Entry 6XLL (electron microscopy, 2.70 A resolution); this record covers chains A and C of the 9 polymer chains in the assembly.

# Chain A
Molecule: DNA-directed RNA polymerase subunit alpha
From: Escherichia coli O157:H7
Notes: EC 2.7.7.6
Reference sequence: P0A7Z6 (RPOA_ECO57); numbering as in UniProt (aligned over 1-329)
Sequence (329 residues; row label = number of the first residue in the row):
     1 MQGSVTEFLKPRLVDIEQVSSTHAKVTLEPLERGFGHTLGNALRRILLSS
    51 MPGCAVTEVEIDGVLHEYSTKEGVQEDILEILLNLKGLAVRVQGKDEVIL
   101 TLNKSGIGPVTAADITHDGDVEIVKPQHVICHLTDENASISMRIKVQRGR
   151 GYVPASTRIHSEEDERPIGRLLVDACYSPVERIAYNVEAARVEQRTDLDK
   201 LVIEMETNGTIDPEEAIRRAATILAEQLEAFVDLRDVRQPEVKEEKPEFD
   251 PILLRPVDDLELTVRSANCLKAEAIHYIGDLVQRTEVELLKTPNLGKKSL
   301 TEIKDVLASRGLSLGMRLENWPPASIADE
Not modelled in the structure: 1-4, 236-329

# Chain C
Molecule: DNA-directed RNA polymerase subunit beta
From: Escherichia coli O157:H7
Notes: EC 2.7.7.6
Reference sequence: B7MIX3 (RPOB_ECO45); numbering as in UniProt (aligned over 1-1342)
Sequence (1342 residues; numbered 1 to 1342; the number before each row is that of its first residue):
     1 MVYSYTEKKRIRKDFGKRPQVLDVPYLLSIQLDSFQKFIEQDPEGQYGLE
    51 AAFRSVFPIQSYSGNSELQYVSYRLGEPVFDVQECQIRGVTYSAPLRVKL
   101 RLVIYEREAPEGTVKDIKEQEVYMGEIPLMTDNGTFVINGTERVIVSQLH
   151 RSPGVFFDSDKGKTHSSGKVLYNARIIPYRGSWLDFEFDPKDNLFVRIDR
   201 RRKLPATIILRALNYTTEQILDLFFEKVIFEIRDNKLQMELVPERLRGET
   251 ASFDIEANGKVYVEKGRRITARHIRQLEKDDVKLIEVPVEYIAGKVVAKD
   301 YIDESTGELICAANMELSLDLLAKLSQSGHKRIETLFTNDLDHGPYISET
   351 LRVDPTNDRLSALVEIYRMMRPGEPPTREAAESLFENLFFSEDRYDLSAV
   401 GRMKFNRSLLREEIEGSGILSKDDIIDVMKKLIDIRNGKGEVDDIDHLGN
   451 RRIRSVGEMAENQFRVGLVRVERAVKERLSLGDLDTLMPQDMINAKPISA
   501 AVKEFFGSSQLSQFMDQNNPLSEITHKRRISALGPGGLTRERAGFEVRDV
   551 HPTHYGRVCPIETPEGPNIGLINSLSVYAQTNEYGFLETPYRKVTDGVVT
   601 DEIHYLSAIEEGNYVIAQANSNLDEEGHFVEDLVTCRSKGESSLFSRDQV
   651 DYMDVSTQQVVSVGASLIPFLEHDDANRALMGANMQRQAVPTLRADKPLV
   701 GTGMERAVAVDSGVTAVAKRGGVVQYVDASRIVIKVNEDEMYPGEAGIDI
   751 YNLTKYTRSNQNTCINQMPCVSLGEPVERGDVLADGPSTDLGELALGQNM
   801 RVAFMPWNGYNFEDSILVSERVVQEDRFTTIHIQELACVSRDTKLGPEEI
   851 TADIPNVGEAALSKLDESGIVYIGAEVTGGDILVGKVTPKGETQLTPEEK
   901 LLRAIFGEKASDVKDSSLRVPNGVSGTVIDVQVFTRDGVEKDKRALEIEE
   951 MQLKQAKKDLSEELQILEAGLFSRIRAVLVAGGVEAEKLDKLPRDRWLEL
  1001 GLTDEEKQNQLEQLAEQYDELKHEFEKKLEAKRRKITQGDDLAPGVLKIV
  1051 KVYLAVKRRIQPGDKMAGRHGNKGVISKINPIEDMPYDENGTPVDIVLNP
  1101 LGVPSRMNIGQILETHLGMAAKGIGDKINAMLKQQQEVAKLREFIQRAYD
  1151 LGADVRQKVDLSTFSDEEVMRLAENLRKGMPIATPVFDGAKEAEIKELLK
  1201 LGDLPTSGQIRLYDGRTGEQFERPVTVGYMYMLKLNHLVDDKMHARSTGS
  1251 YSLVTQQPLGGKAQFGGQRFGEMEVWALEAYGAAYTLQEMLTVKSDDVNG
  1301 RTKMYKNIVDGNHQMEPGMPESFNVLLKEIRSLGINIELEDE
Not modelled in the structure: 1-2, 1342
Ligand contacts:
  - chapso (1N7), molecule 1: Gln-46, Tyr-47, Tyr-179, Asp-396, Ser-398, Ala-399, Val-400, Arg-452, Glu-458, Glu-461, Arg-465, Glu-583, Tyr-584
  - chapso (1N7), molecule 2: Gln-725, Tyr-726, Arg-731, Glu-962, Gln-965, Ile-966, Ala-969
UniProt features mapped onto this chain:
  - modified residue (N6-acetyllysine): Lys-1022, Lys-1200

# Interface between chain A and chain C
Contacting residue pairs (76; chain A residue first):
  Asn-41(A) / Tyr-1087(C)
  Asn-41(A) / Gly-1215(C)
  Asn-41(A) / Arg-1216(C)  hydrogen bond (side chain-backbone)
  Asn-41(A) / Thr-1217(C)
  Asn-41(A) / Gly-1218(C)
  Arg-44(A) / Glu-1083(C)
  Arg-44(A) / Tyr-1087(C)
  Arg-44(A) / Gly-1091(C)
  Arg-45(A) / Glu-1083(C)
  Arg-45(A) / Asp-1084(C)  salt bridge
  Arg-45(A) / Gly-1215(C)  hydrogen bond (side chain-backbone)
  Arg-45(A) / Arg-1216(C)
  Leu-48(A) / Glu-1083(C)
  Ser-49(A) / Glu-1083(C)
  Leu-65(A) / Ile-873(C)
  His-66(A) / Ile-873(C)
  His-66(A) / Thr-927(C)
  His-66(A) / Ile-929(C)
  Tyr-68(A) / Tyr-756(C)
  Tyr-68(A) / Ile-831(C)  hydrophobic
  Tyr-68(A) / Thr-927(C)
  Tyr-68(A) / Ile-929(C)  hydrophobic
  Tyr-68(A) / Ala-1055(C)
  Tyr-68(A) / Lys-1057(C)
  Ser-69(A) / Tyr-756(C)
  Thr-70(A) / Ala-729(C)
  Thr-70(A) / Lys-755(C)
  Lys-71(A) / Asp-728(C)
  Glu-72(A) / Lys-958(C)  salt bridge
  Glu-72(A) / Glu-962(C)
  Gly-73(A) / Tyr-726(C)
  Gly-73(A) / Asp-728(C)
  Val-74(A) / Asp-728(C)
  Val-74(A) / Ala-729(C)
  Gln-75(A) / Val-727(C)
  Gln-75(A) / Ala-729(C)  hydrogen bond (backbone-backbone)
  Gln-75(A) / Pro-769(C)
  Gln-75(A) / Val-771(C)  hydrogen bond (side chain-backbone)
  Glu-76(A) / Ala-729(C)
  Asp-77(A) / Ala-729(C)
  Asp-77(A) / Lys-755(C)  salt bridge
  Asp-77(A) / Tyr-756(C)  hydrogen bond
  Asp-77(A) / Asn-766(C)
  Asp-77(A) / Met-768(C)
  Leu-79(A) / Leu-693(C)  hydrophobic
  Leu-79(A) / Tyr-756(C)
  Leu-79(A) / Ile-831(C)  hydrophobic
  Leu-79(A) / Lys-1057(C)
  Glu-80(A) / Arg-694(C)
  Glu-80(A) / Met-768(C)
  Leu-83(A) / Arg-694(C)
  Asn-84(A) / Arg-694(C)  hydrogen bond
  Lys-86(A) / Asp-826(C)  salt bridge
  Ile-107(A) / Leu-773(C)  hydrophobic
  Thr-134(A) / Tyr-726(C)
  Thr-134(A) / Val-727(C)  hydrogen bond (side chain-backbone)
  Asp-135(A) / Tyr-726(C)
  Tyr-152(A) / Val-823(C)  hydrogen bond (side chain-backbone)
  Tyr-152(A) / Gln-824(C)
  Tyr-152(A) / Arg-1059(C)
  Ser-156(A) / Arg-1059(C)
  Glu-165(A) / Ser-863(C)  hydrogen bond
  Glu-165(A) / Lys-864(C)  salt bridge
  Arg-166(A) / Glu-876(C)
  Ile-168(A) / Tyr-872(C)  hydrophobic
  Ile-168(A) / Ile-873(C)
  Ile-168(A) / Gly-874(C)
  Glu-181(A) / Arg-821(C)  hydrogen bond (backbone-side chain)
  Arg-182(A) / Asn-1090(C)  hydrogen bond (side chain-backbone)
  Arg-182(A) / Gly-1091(C)
  Arg-182(A) / Thr-1092(C)
  Ile-183(A) / Gly-1091(C)
  Ala-184(A) / Asn-1090(C)
  Ala-184(A) / Gly-1091(C)
  Tyr-185(A) / Tyr-1087(C)
  Tyr-185(A) / Gly-1218(C)
Interface residues without a listed pair, chain A (41 interface residues in all): Glu-67, Pro-154, Ile-159, Asp-174, Cys-176, Glu-204
Interface residues without a listed pair, chain C (50 interface residues in all): Ser-730, Arg-731, Ser-772, Glu-820, Ala-875, Thr-878, Ser-925, Ile-1082, Glu-1089

# In short
41 residues of chain A and 50 residues of chain C are in contact; the contacts include 11 hydrogen bonds and 5
salt bridges. Among the polar pairs are Arg-45(A)/Asp-1084(C), Glu-72(A)/Lys-958(C) and Asp-77(A)/Lys-755(C).
Ligands of chain C: chapso.
Chain A is DNA-directed RNA polymerase subunit alpha and chain C is DNA-directed RNA polymerase subunit beta,
both from Escherichia coli O157:H7; the structure, Cryo-EM structure of E. coli RNAP-promoter initial
transcribing complex with 5-nt RNA transcript (RPitc-5nt), was determined by electron microscopy, deposited
together with 6XL5, 6XL6, 6XL9, 6XLA, 6XLJ, 6XLK, 6XLM and 6XLN.
